9DDO - chains A and Y of the 8 polymer chains in the assembly; structure by electron microscopy, 2.80 A resolution.

# Chain A
Molecule: Biopolymer transport protein ExbB
Source organism: Escherichia coli
Reference sequence: P0ABU7 (EXBB_ECOLI); residues 1-244 here = UniProt positions 1-244
Amino-acid sequence (244 residues; each row starts with the number of its first residue):
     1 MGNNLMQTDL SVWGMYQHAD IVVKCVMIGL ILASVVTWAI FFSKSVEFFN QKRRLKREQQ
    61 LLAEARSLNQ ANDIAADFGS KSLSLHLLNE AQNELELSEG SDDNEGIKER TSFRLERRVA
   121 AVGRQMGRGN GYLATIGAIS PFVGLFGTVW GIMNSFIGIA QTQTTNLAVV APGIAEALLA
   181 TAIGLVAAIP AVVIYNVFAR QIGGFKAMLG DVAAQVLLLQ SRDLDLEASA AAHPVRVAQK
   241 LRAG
Disordered / not traced: 1-8, 233-244
What the authors report for this chain:
  - binding site for phosphatidylethanolamine: Arg200

# Chain Y
Molecule: Biopolymer transport protein ExbD
Source organism: Escherichia coli
Reference sequence: P0ABV2 (EXBD_ECOLI); residues 1-141 here = UniProt positions 1-141
Amino-acid sequence (163 residues; row label = number of the first residue in the row):
     1 MAMHLNENLD DNGEMHDINV TPFIDVMLVL LIIFMVAAPL ATVDVKVNLP ASTSTPQPRP
    61 EKPVYLSVKA DNSMFIGNDP VTDETMITAL NALTEGKKDT TIFFRADKTV DYETLMKVMD
   121 TLHQAGYLKI GLVGEETAKA KENLYFQGNA GSGHHHHHHH HHH
Disordered / not traced: 1-10, 43-163
Differences from the reference sequence: expression tag (142-163)

# Chain A / chain Y interface
Pairs across the interface (22):
  Pro141(A) - Pro22(Y)  hydrophobic
  Phe142(A) - Thr21(Y)
  Phe142(A) - Pro22(Y)  hydrophobic
  Leu145(A) - Asp25(Y)
  Thr148(A) - Val29(Y)
  Val149(A) - Val29(Y)  hydrophobic
  Ile152(A) - Ile33(Y)  hydrophobic
  Thr164(A) - Leu40(Y)
  Thr165(A) - Leu40(Y)
  Asn166(A) - Leu40(Y)
  Leu167(A) - Leu40(Y)  hydrogen bond (backbone-backbone)
  Ile174(A) - Ile33(Y)  hydrophobic
  Leu178(A) - Leu30(Y)  hydrophobic
  Thr181(A) - Val26(Y)
  Val192(A) - Met15(Y)  hydrophobic
  Tyr195(A) - Gly13(Y)  hydrogen bond (side chain-backbone)
  Tyr195(A) - Met15(Y)  hydrophobic
  Asn196(A) - Glu14(Y)
  Asn196(A) - Met15(Y)  hydrogen bond (side chain-backbone)
  Ala199(A) - Asn12(Y)
  Arg200(A) - Asn12(Y)
  Arg200(A) - Glu14(Y)  salt bridge
Also at the interface, not in a pair above, chain A (20 interface residues in all): Ile159, Val170
Also at the interface, not in a pair above, chain Y (16 interface residues in all): Asn19, Ile32, Ala37, Ala41
From the paper, about this interface:
  - pairs named by the authors: Asn196(A)-Met15(Y), Arg200(A)-Glu14(Y)
  - interface residues, chain A: Asn196(A), Arg200(A)
  - interface residues, chain Y: Glu14(Y), Met15(Y)

# In short
20 residues of chain A face 16 of chain Y across their interface; the contacts include 3 hydrogen bonds and 1
salt bridge. Among the polar pairs are Arg200(A)-Glu14(Y), Tyr195(A)-Gly13(Y) and Asn196(A)-Met15(Y). The
paper describes contacts between Asn196(A) and Met15(Y) and Arg200(A) and Glu14(Y). From the paper: a binding
site for phosphatidylethanolamine at Arg200(A); interface residues Asn196(A), Arg200(A) and Glu14(Y) among
others.
Chain A is Biopolymer transport protein ExbB and chain Y is Biopolymer transport protein ExbD, both from
Escherichia coli; the structure, E. coli TonB-ExbBD TonB bound to ExbB chain C, was determined by electron
microscopy (same publication as 9DDM, 9DDN, 9DDP and 9DDQ).
